8RV4 - chains A and B; structure by X-ray diffraction, 2.35 A resolution.

[Chain A]
Molecule: 2'-O-methyltransferase nsp16
Organism: Severe acute respiratory syndrome coronavirus 2
Notes: EC 2.1.1.57
UniProt: P0DTD1 (R1AB_SARS2); residues 1-298 here correspond to UniProt positions 6799-7096 (UniProt number = residue number + 6798)
Chain sequence (302 residues; numbered -3 to 298; the number before each row is that of its first residue; numbers below 1 keep their minus sign (Gly-3 is residue -3)):
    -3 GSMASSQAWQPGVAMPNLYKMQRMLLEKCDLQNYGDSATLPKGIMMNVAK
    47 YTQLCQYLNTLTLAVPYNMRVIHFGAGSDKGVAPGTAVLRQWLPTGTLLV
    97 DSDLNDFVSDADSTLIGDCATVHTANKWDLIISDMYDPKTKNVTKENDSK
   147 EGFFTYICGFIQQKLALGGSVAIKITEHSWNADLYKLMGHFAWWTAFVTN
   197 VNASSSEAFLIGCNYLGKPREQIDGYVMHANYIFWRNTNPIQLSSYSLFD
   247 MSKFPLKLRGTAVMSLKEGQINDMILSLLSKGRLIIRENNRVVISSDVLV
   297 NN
Unresolved in the structure: -3 to 0
Construct notes: expression tag (-3 to 0)
Small-molecule neighbours: A1H3C (5-[[(2S,3S,4R,5R)-5-(6-aminopurin-9-yl)-3,4-bis(oxidanyl)oxolan-2-yl]methylsulfanylmethyl]-2-phenyl-benzoic acid): Gly71, Gly73, Asp75, Asp99, Leu100, Asn101, Gly113, Asp114, Cys115, Asp130, Met131, Tyr132, Phe149
UniProt features mapped onto this chain:
  - active site: Lys46, Asp130, Lys170, Glu203

[Chain B]
Molecule: Non-structural protein 10
Organism: Severe acute respiratory syndrome coronavirus 2
UniProt: P0DTC1 (R1A_SARS2); residues 1-139 here correspond to UniProt positions 4254-4392 (UniProt number = residue number + 4253)
Chain sequence (142 residues; each row starts with the number of its first residue; numbers below 1 keep their minus sign (Gly-2 is residue -2)):
    -2 GSMAGNATEVPANSTVLSFCAFAVDAAKAYKDYLASGGQPITNCVKMLCT
    48 HTGTGQAITVTPEANMDQESFGGASCCLYCRCHIDHPNPKGFCDLKGKYV
    98 QIPTTCANDPVGFTLKNTVCTVCGMWKGYGCSCDQLREPMLQ
Unresolved in the structure: -2 to 17, 133-139
Construct notes: expression tag (-2 to 0)
Bound ions: Zn2+ site 1: Cys74, Cys77, His83, Cys90; Zn2+ site 2: Cys117, Cys120, Cys128, Cys130

[Interface between chain A and chain B]
Residue-residue contacts - 41 pairs, chain A then chain B:
  Lys38(A) - Lys43(B)  hydrogen bond (backbone-side chain)
  Gly39(A) - Lys43(B)
  Ile40(A) - Lys43(B)
  Ile40(A) - Met44(B)
  Ile40(A) - Leu45(B)  hydrophobic
  Met41(A) - Val42(B)  hydrophobic
  Met41(A) - Lys43(B)
  Val44(A) - Val42(B)  hydrophobic
  Val44(A) - Lys43(B)
  Thr48(A) - Leu45(B)
  Lys76(A) - Asn40(B)
  Val78(A) - Asn40(B)
  Val78(A) - Ser72(B)
  Val78(A) - Arg78(B)
  Pro80(A) - Val42(B)  hydrophobic
  Ala83(A) - Val42(B)  hydrophobic
  Ala83(A) - Met44(B)
  Ala83(A) - Tyr96(B)  hydrogen bond (backbone-side chain)
  Val84(A) - Met44(B)
  Arg86(A) - Gly94(B)  hydrogen bond (side chain-backbone)
  Arg86(A) - Tyr96(B)
  Gln87(A) - Met44(B)
  Gln87(A) - Leu45(B)  hydrogen bond (side chain-backbone)
  Gln87(A) - Thr58(B)
  Gln87(A) - Pro59(B)
  Gln87(A) - Tyr96(B)  hydrogen bond (backbone-side chain)
  Val104(A) - Cys77(B)  hydrophobic
  Ser105(A) - Ala71(B)
  Ser105(A) - Lys93(B)
  Asp106(A) - Gly69(B)
  Asp106(A) - Gly70(B)  hydrogen bond (side chain-backbone)
  Asp106(A) - Ala71(B)  hydrogen bond (side chain-backbone)
  Asp106(A) - Lys93(B)
  Asp106(A) - Gly94(B)  hydrogen bond (side chain-backbone)
  Asp106(A) - Lys95(B)
  Ala107(A) - Lys93(B)  hydrogen bond (backbone-side chain)
  Leu244(A) - Leu45(B)  hydrophobic
  Met247(A) - Leu45(B)
  Met247(A) - Cys46(B)
  Met247(A) - Thr47(B)
  Ser248(A) - Thr47(B)
Interface residues without a listed pair, chain A (25 interface residues in all): Pro37, Ala45, Thr91, Asp102, Asp108
Interface residues without a listed pair, chain B (23 interface residues in all): Cys41, Val57, His80, Leu92

[In short]
Chain A and chain B form an interface of 25 and 23 residues respectively, with 9 hydrogen bonds. Polar pairs
include Lys38(A)-Lys43(B), Ala83(A)-Tyr96(B) and Arg86(A)-Gly94(B). Chain A binds compound A1H3C. Curated
annotation (UniProt) lists 4 active-site residues on chain A.
Here chain A is 2'-O-methyltransferase nsp16 and chain B is Non-structural protein 10, both from Severe acute
respiratory syndrome coronavirus 2. Entry 8RV4 (SARS-CoV-2 nsp16-nsp10 in complex with SAM derivative
inhibitor 2) was determined by X-ray diffraction, deposited together with 8RV5, 8RV6, 8RV7, 8RV8, 8RV9, 8RVA
and 4 further entries.
